Entry 5CS2 (X-ray diffraction, 1.65 A resolution); this record covers chains A and B.

Chain A:
Protein: Histidine triad protein
Organism: Plasmodium falciparum 3D7
Reference sequence: Q8IL97 (Q8IL97_PLAF7); numbering as in UniProt (aligned over 2-200)
Amino-acid sequence (201 residues; each row starts with the number of its first residue; numbering starts at 0):
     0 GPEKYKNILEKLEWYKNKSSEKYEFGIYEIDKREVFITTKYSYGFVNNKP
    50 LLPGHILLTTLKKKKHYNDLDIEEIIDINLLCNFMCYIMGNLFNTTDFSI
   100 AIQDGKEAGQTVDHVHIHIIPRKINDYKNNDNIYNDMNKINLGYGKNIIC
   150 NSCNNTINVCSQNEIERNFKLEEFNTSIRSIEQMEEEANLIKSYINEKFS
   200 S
Disordered / not traced: 0-1, 126-176, 200
Sequence notes: expression tag (0-1)

Chain B:
Protein: Cyclomarin A
Amino-acid sequence (7 residues; numbered 1 to 7; the number before each row is that of its first residue):
     1 XXAXVLX
Modified residues: 54C ((betaR)-beta-hydroxy-1-{2-[(2R)-oxiran-2-yl]propan-2-yl}-L-tryptophan) at position 1, WLU ((4R)-5-hydroxy-N-methyl-L-leucine) at position 2, WPA ((betaR)-beta-methoxy-L-phenylalanine) at position 4, WVL ((2S,3R)-2-amino-3,5-dimethylhex-4-enoic acid) at position 7; Leu-6 (N-methylleucine; MLE)
Glycans and other covalent adducts: covalent link 54C_1/WVL_7, Val-5/WVL_7; covalent link WLU_2/WPA_4

How chain A and chain B interact:
Pairs across the interface (15; chain A residue first):
  Leu-50(A) / Leu-6(B)
  Leu-51(A) / WVL_7(B)
  Ser-98(A) / Val-5(B)
  Ser-98(A) / WVL_7(B)
  Ala-100(A) / Leu-6(B)
  Gln-102(A) / 54C_1(B)
  Glu-106(A) / 54C_1(B)
  Ala-107(A) / 54C_1(B)
  Gly-108(A) / 54C_1(B)
  Thr-110(A) / 54C_1(B)
  His-117(A) / Leu-6(B)
  Ile-119(A) / Val-5(B)  hydrophobic
  Arg-121(A) / 54C_1(B)  hydrogen bond (side chain-backbone)
  Arg-121(A) / Val-5(B)
  Arg-121(A) / WVL_7(B)
Other interface residues (no listed pair), chain A (13 interface residues in all): Lys-105
Other interface residues (no listed pair), chain B (5 interface residues in all): WLU_2

Summary:
13 residues of chain A and 5 residues of chain B are in contact; the contacts include 1 hydrogen bond. The
hydrogen-bonded pair is Arg-121(A)/54C_1(B).
Here chain A is Histidine triad protein (Plasmodium falciparum 3D7) and chain B is Cyclomarin A. Entry 5CS2
(Crystal structure of Plasmodium falciparum diadenosine triphosphate hydrolase in complex with Cyclomarin A)
was determined by X-ray diffraction.
